PDB entry 8CMY | electron microscopy, 3.79 A resolution | chains A and O of the 16 polymer chains in the assembly

# Chain A (and O)
Name: Ribulose bisphosphate carboxylase large chain
Notes: EC 4.1.1.39; chain O of this document is another copy of the same molecule, construct and numbering; everything in this record applies to it too
Reference sequence: A5CKD0 (A5CKD0_9CYAN); residue numbers follow UniProt; this construct covers 1-470
Amino-acid sequence (470 residues; row label = number of the first residue in the row):
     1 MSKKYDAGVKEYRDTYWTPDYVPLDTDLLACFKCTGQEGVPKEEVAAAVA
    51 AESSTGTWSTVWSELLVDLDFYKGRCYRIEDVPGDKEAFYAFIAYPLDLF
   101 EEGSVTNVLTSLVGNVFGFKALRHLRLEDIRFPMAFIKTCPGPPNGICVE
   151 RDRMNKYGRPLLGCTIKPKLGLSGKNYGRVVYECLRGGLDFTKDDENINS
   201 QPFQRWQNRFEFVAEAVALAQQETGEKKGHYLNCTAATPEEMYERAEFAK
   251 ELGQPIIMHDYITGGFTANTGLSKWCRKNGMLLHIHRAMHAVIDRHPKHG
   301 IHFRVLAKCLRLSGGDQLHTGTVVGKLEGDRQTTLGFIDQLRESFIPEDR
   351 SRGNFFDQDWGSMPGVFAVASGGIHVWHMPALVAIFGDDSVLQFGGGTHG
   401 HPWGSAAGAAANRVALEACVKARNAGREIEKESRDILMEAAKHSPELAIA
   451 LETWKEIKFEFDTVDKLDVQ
Unresolved in the structure: 1-10, 329, 457-470

# Chain A / chain O interface
Contacting residue pairs - 122 pairs, chain A then chain O:
  Ser54(A) - Lys169(O)  hydrogen bond (backbone-side chain)
  Ser54(A) - Leu170(O)
  Thr55(A) - Lys169(O)
  Thr55(A) - Leu170(O)
  Val61(A) - His399(O)
  Trp62(A) - Glu183(O)
  Trp62(A) - Gly404(O)
  Trp62(A) - Ser405(O)  hydrogen bond
  Ser63(A) - Lys167(O)  hydrogen bond (side chain-backbone)
  Ser63(A) - Pro168(O)
  Ser63(A) - Val180(O)
  Glu64(A) - Pro168(O)
  Leu66(A) - Asn176(O)
  Val67(A) - Gly171(O)
  Val67(A) - Leu172(O)
  Leu69(A) - Leu170(O)
  Tyr72(A) - Leu170(O)
  Tyr72(A) - Gly171(O)
  Tyr72(A) - Phe203(O)  hydrophobic
  Asp98(A) - Gln201(O)
  Asp98(A) - Pro202(O)
  Asp98(A) - Phe203(O)
  Leu99(A) - Leu170(O)  hydrophobic
  Leu99(A) - Gln201(O)  hydrogen bond (backbone-side chain)
  Phe100(A) - Gln201(O)  hydrogen bond (backbone-side chain)
  Phe100(A) - Pro202(O)
  Glu101(A) - Ser200(O)
  Glu101(A) - Arg245(O)  salt bridge
  Glu102(A) - Pro202(O)
  Gly103(A) - Ala237(O)
  Ser104(A) - Ala237(O)
  Thr106(A) - Ala236(O)
  Thr106(A) - Thr263(O)
  Asn107(A) - Asn197(O)
  Asn107(A) - Asn199(O)  hydrogen bond
  Thr110(A) - Asn197(O)
  Thr110(A) - Thr263(O)
  Ser111(A) - Asn197(O)
  Gly114(A) - Met289(O)  hydrogen bond (backbone-backbone)
  Phe117(A) - Ala291(O)
  Phe117(A) - Val292(O)  hydrophobic
  Phe117(A) - Arg295(O)
  Gly118(A) - Ala291(O)
  Lys120(A) - Thr322(O)  hydrogen bond
  Lys120(A) - Val324(O)
  Leu122(A) - Arg295(O)  hydrogen bond (backbone-side chain)
  Arg123(A) - Arg295(O)
  Lys167(A) - Thr57(O)
  Lys167(A) - Val61(O)
  Lys167(A) - Ser63(O)  hydrogen bond (backbone-side chain)
  Lys167(A) - Glu64(O)  salt bridge
  Pro168(A) - Ser63(O)
  Pro168(A) - Glu64(O)
  Lys169(A) - Ser54(O)
  Leu170(A) - Ser54(O)
  Leu170(A) - Thr55(O)
  Leu170(A) - Val67(O)
  Leu170(A) - Tyr72(O)
  Leu170(A) - Leu99(O)  hydrophobic
  Gly171(A) - Val67(O)
  Leu172(A) - Val67(O)
  Val180(A) - Ser63(O)
  Glu196(A) - Thr110(O)
  Asn197(A) - Asn107(O)  hydrogen bond (backbone-side chain)
  Asn197(A) - Thr110(O)
  Asn199(A) - Glu101(O)
  Asn199(A) - Asn107(O)
  Ser200(A) - Glu101(O)
  Gln201(A) - Asp98(O)
  Gln201(A) - Leu99(O)  hydrogen bond (side chain-backbone)
  Gln201(A) - Phe100(O)
  Gln201(A) - Asn107(O)
  Pro202(A) - Asp98(O)
  Pro202(A) - Phe100(O)
  Phe203(A) - Asp98(O)
  Ala236(A) - Thr106(O)
  Ala236(A) - Thr267(O)  hydrogen bond (backbone-side chain)
  Ala237(A) - Ser104(O)
  Ala237(A) - Thr106(O)
  Ala237(A) - Thr267(O)
  Ala237(A) - Thr270(O)
  Ala237(A) - Gly271(O)
  Thr238(A) - Thr267(O)
  Thr238(A) - Gly271(O)
  Pro239(A) - Pro239(O)  hydrophobic
  Pro239(A) - Tyr243(O)
  Pro239(A) - Thr267(O)
  Pro239(A) - Gly271(O)
  Glu240(A) - Tyr243(O)  hydrogen bond
  Tyr243(A) - Pro239(O)
  Tyr243(A) - Glu240(O)  hydrogen bond
  Thr263(A) - Thr106(O)
  Thr263(A) - Phe266(O)
  Gly264(A) - Thr267(O)
  Gly265(A) - Gly264(O)
  Gly265(A) - Gly265(O)
  Thr267(A) - Ala236(O)  hydrogen bond (side chain-backbone)
  Thr267(A) - Ala237(O)
  Thr267(A) - Thr238(O)
  Thr267(A) - Pro239(O)
  Thr270(A) - Ala237(O)
  Gly271(A) - Thr238(O)
  Gly271(A) - Pro239(O)
  Lys274(A) - Thr238(O)
  Ala288(A) - Thr110(O)
  Met289(A) - Val113(O)
  Met289(A) - Gly114(O)  hydrogen bond (backbone-backbone)
  Ala291(A) - Phe117(O)
  Ala291(A) - Gly118(O)
  Val292(A) - Phe117(O)  hydrophobic
  Val292(A) - Ile293(O)  hydrophobic
  Ile293(A) - Val292(O)  hydrophobic
  Arg295(A) - Phe117(O)
  Arg295(A) - Leu122(O)
  Arg295(A) - Arg123(O)  hydrogen bond (side chain-backbone)
  His296(A) - His299(O)  hydrogen bond
  His299(A) - His296(O)  hydrogen bond
  Thr322(A) - Lys120(O)
  His399(A) - Val61(O)
  Gly400(A) - Thr60(O)
  Gly404(A) - Trp62(O)
  Ser405(A) - Trp62(O)  hydrogen bond
Interface residues without a listed pair, chain A (77 interface residues in all): Thr60, Val113, Asn115, Phe119, Arg205, Arg245, Asp260, Phe266, Ala268, Val324
Interface residues without a listed pair, chain O (83 interface residues in all): Ser59, Leu66, Glu102, Gly103, Val105, Ser111, His124, Glu196, Arg205, Thr235, Glu241, Met242, Asp260, Lys274, Ala288, Gly300, Gly400

# In short
Chain A and chain O form an interface of 77 and 83 residues respectively; the contacts include 21 hydrogen
bonds and 2 salt bridges. Among the polar pairs are Glu101(A)-Arg245(O), Lys167(A)-Glu64(O) and
Ser54(A)-Lys169(O).
Chain A and chain O are both Ribulose bisphosphate carboxylase large chain; the structure, Structure of the
Cyanobium sp. PCC 7001, was determined by electron microscopy together with 7YYO from the same study.
